Entry 8EOF (electron microscopy, 3.30 A resolution); this record covers chains C and N of the 9 polymer chains in the assembly.

== Chain C ==
Protein: DNA-directed RNA polymerase subunit beta
Organism: Mycobacterium tuberculosis H37Rv
Notes: EC 2.7.7.6
UniProt: P9WGY9 (RPOB_MYCTU); numbering as in UniProt (aligned over 1-1178)
Chain sequence (1178 residues; numbered 1 to 1178; the number before each row is that of its first residue):
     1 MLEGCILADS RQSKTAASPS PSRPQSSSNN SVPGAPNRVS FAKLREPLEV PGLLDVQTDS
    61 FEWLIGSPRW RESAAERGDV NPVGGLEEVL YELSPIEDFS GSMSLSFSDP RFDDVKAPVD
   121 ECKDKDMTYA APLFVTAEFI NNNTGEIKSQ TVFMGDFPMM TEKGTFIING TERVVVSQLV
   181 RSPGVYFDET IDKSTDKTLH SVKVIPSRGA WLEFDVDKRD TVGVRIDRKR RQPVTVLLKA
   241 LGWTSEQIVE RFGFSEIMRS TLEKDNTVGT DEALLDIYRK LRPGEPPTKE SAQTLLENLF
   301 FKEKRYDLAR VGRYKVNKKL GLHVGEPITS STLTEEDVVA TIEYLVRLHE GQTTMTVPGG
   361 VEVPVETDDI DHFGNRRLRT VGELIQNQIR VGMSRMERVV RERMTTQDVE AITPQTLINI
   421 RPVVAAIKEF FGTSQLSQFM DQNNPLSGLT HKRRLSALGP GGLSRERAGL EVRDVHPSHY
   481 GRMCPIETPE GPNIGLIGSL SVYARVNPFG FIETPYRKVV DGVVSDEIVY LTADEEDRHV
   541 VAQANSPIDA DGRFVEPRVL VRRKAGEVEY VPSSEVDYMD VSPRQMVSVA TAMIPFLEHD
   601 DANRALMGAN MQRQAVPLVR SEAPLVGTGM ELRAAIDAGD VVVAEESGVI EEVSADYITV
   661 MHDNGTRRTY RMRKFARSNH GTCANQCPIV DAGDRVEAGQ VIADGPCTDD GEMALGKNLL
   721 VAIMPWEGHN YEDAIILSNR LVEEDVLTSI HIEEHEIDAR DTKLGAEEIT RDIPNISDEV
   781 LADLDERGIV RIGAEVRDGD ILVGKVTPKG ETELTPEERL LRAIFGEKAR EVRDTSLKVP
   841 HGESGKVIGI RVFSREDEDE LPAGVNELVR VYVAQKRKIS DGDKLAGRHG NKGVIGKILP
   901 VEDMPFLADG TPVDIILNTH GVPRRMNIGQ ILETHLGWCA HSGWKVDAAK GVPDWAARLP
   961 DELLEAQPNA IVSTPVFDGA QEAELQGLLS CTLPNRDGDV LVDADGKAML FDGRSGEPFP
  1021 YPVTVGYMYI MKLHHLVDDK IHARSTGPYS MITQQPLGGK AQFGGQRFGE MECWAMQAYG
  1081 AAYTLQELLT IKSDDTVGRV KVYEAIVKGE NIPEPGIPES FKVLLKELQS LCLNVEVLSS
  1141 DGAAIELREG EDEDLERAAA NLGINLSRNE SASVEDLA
Not modelled in the structure: 1-29, 812-828, 1152-1178
UniProt features mapped onto this chain:
  - natural variant: Val423 (V423A: In strain: vr1), Leu436 (L436P: In strain: vr2), Ser437 (S437T: In strain: vr3), Gln438 to Asp441 (sequence variant, change not given here; In strain: RJ49), Gln438 (Q438L: In strain: vr4), Phe439 (F439V: In strain: RJ37), Met440 to Asn443 (deletion: In strain: RJ55), Asp441 (D441V: In strain: vr3), Leu449 to Lys452 (sequence variant, change not given here; In strain: RJ48), His451 (H451D: In strain: vr5; H451L: In strain: SP28; H451N: In strain: vr6; H451P: In strain: vr8; H451Q: In strain: vr1; H451R: In strain: vr7), Ser456 (S456L: In strain: vr11 and RJ37; S456Q: In strain: vr9; S456W: In strain: vr10), Leu458 (L458P: In strain: vr12 and SP22)
  - mutagenesis: Glu138 (E138R: Weakens interaction with TRCF and CarD), Ile147 (I147A: Weakens interaction with TRCF and CarD), Lys148 (K148A: Does not affect association with TRCF, but weakens interaction with CarD), Ser149 (S149A: Does not affect association with TRCF, but weakens interaction with CarD)

== Chain N ==
Molecule: 40-nt DNA strand
Sequence (40 nucleotides; each row starts with the number of its first residue):
     1 GGGCGCATGC TGCTCTTCAA AGCCATCACG GCGACTGCCG
Not modelled in the structure: 1-2, 25-27

== Chain C / chain N interface ==
Contacting residue pairs (7):
  Gly209(C) with DC24(N), base contact
  Trp211(C) with DC24(N), base contact
  Arg228(C) with DC24(N), hydrogen bond to the base
  Arg305(C) with DA21(N), salt bridge to the phosphate
  Gly461(C) with DC24(N), phosphate contact
  Glu466(C) with DA28(N), hydrogen bond to the base
  Arg467(C) with DA28(N), sugar contact
Also at the interface, not in a pair above, chain C (9 interface residues in all): Arg398, Gly462
Also at the interface, not in a pair above, chain N (4 interface residues in all): DA20

== Summary ==
9 residues of chain C and 4 residues of chain N are in contact; the contacts include 2 hydrogen bonds and 1
salt bridge. Polar contacts include Arg228(C)-DC24(N), Glu466(C)-DA28(N) and Arg305(C)-DA21(N). From UniProt:
4 mutagenesis sites on chain C.
Here chain C is DNA-directed RNA polymerase subunit beta (Mycobacterium tuberculosis H37Rv) and chain N is a
40-nt DNA strand. Entry 8EOF (Mycobacterium tuberculosis transcription elongation complex with Bacillus
subtilis NusG (EC_PG)) was determined by electron microscopy, deposited together with 8EHQ, 8EJ3, 8EOE, 8EOS,
8EOT and 8EXY.
